5C08 - chains A and E of the 5 polymer chains in the assembly; structure by X-ray diffraction, 2.33 A resolution.

Chain A:
Molecule: HLA class I histocompatibility antigen, A-2 alpha chain
From: Homo sapiens
UniProtKB: P01892 (1A02_HUMAN); residues 1-276 here correspond to UniProt positions 25-300 (UniProt number = residue number + 24)
Amino-acid sequence (276 residues; row label = number of the first residue in the row):
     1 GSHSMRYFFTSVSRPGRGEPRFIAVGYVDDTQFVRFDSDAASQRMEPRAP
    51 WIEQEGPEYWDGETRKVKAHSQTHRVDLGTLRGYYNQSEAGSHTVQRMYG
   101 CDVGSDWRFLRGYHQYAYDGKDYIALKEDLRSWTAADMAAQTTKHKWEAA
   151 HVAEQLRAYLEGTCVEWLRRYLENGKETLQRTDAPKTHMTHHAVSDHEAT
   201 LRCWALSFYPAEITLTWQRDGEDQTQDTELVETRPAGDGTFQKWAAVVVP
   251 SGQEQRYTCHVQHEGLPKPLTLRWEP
Disulfides: C101-C164, C203-C259

Chain E:
Molecule: 1E6 TCR Beta Chain
From: Homo sapiens
Amino-acid sequence (245 residues; each row starts with the number of its first residue):
     2 AGVIQSPRHEVTEMGQQVTLRCKPISGHDYLFWYRQTMMRGLELLIYFNN
    52 NVPIDDSGMPEDRFSAKMPNASFSTLKIQPSEPRDSAVYFCASSLWEKLA
   102 KNIQYFGAGTRLSVLEDLKNVFPPEVAVFEPSEAEISHTQKATLVCLATG
   152 FYPDHVELSWWVNGKEVHSGVCTDPQPLKEQPALNDSRYALSSRLRVSAT
   202 FWQDPRNHFRCQVQFYGLSENDEWTQDRAKPVTQIVSAEAWGRAD
Disordered / not traced: 2
Disulfides: C23-C92, C147-C212

Interface between chain A and chain E:
Pairs across the interface - 9 pairs, chain A then chain E:
  R65(A) with I55(E), hydrogen bond (side chain-backbone); D56(E), salt bridge
  Q72(A) with N50(E); N51(E), hydrogen bond (backbone-side chain)
  V76(A) with N51(E)
  A150(A) with W97(E)
  V152(A) with W97(E), hydrophobic
  Q155(A) with W97(E); A101(E)
Other interface residues (no listed pair), chain A (7 interface residues in all): A69
Other interface residues (no listed pair), chain E (10 interface residues in all): V53, D57, S58, E98
Interface features reported in the paper:
  - residue pairs: V53(E)-Q72(A)

Overview:
7 residues of chain A and 10 residues of chain E are in contact; the contacts include 2 hydrogen bonds and 1
salt bridge. Among the polar pairs are R65(A)-D56(E), R65(A)-I55(E) and Q72(A)-N51(E). The paper describes a
contact between V53(E) and Q72(A).
Chain A is HLA class I histocompatibility antigen, A-2 alpha chain and chain E is 1E6 TCR Beta Chain, both
from Homo sapiens; the structure, 1E6 TCR in Complex with HLA-A0e carrying RQWGPDPAAV, was determined by X-ray
diffraction together with 5C07, 5C09, 5C0A, 5C0B, 5C0C, 5C0D and 6 further entries from the same study.
